Entry 6JLZ (X-ray diffraction, 3.35 A resolution); this record covers chains A and M of the 12 polymer chains in the assembly.

== Chain A ==
Molecule: Translation initiation factor eIF-2B subunit alpha
From: Schizosaccharomyces pombe (strain 972 / ATCC 24843)
UniProtKB: Q9USP0 (EI2BA_SCHPO); numbering as in UniProt (aligned over 1-341)
Amino-acid sequence (341 residues; each row starts with the number of its first residue):
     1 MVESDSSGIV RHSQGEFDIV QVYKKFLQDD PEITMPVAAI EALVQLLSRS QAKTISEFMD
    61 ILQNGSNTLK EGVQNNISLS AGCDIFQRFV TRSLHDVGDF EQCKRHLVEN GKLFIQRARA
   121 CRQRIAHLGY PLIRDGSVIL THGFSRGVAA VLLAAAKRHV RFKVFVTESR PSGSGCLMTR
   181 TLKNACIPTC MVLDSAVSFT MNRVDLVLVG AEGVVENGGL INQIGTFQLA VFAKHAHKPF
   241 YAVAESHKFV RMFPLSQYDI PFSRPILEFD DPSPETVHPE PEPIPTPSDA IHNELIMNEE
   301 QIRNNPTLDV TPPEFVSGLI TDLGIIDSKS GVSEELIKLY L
Unresolved in the structure: 1-13, 279-289

== Chain M ==
Molecule: Eukaryotic translation initiation factor 2 subunit alpha
From: Saccharomyces cerevisiae (strain ATCC 204508 / S288c)
UniProtKB: P20459 (IF2A_YEAST); residues 0-303 here correspond to UniProt positions 1-304 (UniProt number = residue number + 1)
Amino-acid sequence (304 residues; each row starts with the number of its first residue; numbering starts at 0):
     0 MSTSHCRFYE NKYPEIDDIV MVNVQQIAEM GAYVKLLEYD NIEGMILLSE LSRRRIRSIQ
    60 KLIRVGKNDV AVVLRVDKEK GYIDLSKRRV SSEDIIKCEE KYQKSKTVHS ILRYCAEKFQ
   120 IPLEELYKTI AWPLSRKFGH AYEAFKLSII DETVWEGIEP PSKDVLDELK NYISKRLTPQ
   180 AVKIRADVEV SCFSYEGIDA IKDALKSAED MSTEQMQVKV KLVAAPLYVL TTQALDKQKG
   240 IEQLESAIEK ITEVITKYGG VCNITMPPKA VTATEDAELQ ALLESKELDN RSDSEDDEDE
   300 SDDE
Unresolved in the structure: 0-1, 117-121, 176-303
Modified positions: S51 (phosphoserine; SEP)
Reported in the primary citation:
  - post-translational modification sites: S51
  - mutagenesis - R63A/K86A: decreased binding to Translation initiation factor eIF-2B subunit alpha (chain A)

== How chain A and chain M interact ==
Pairs across the interface (37):
  T54(A) - D76(M)
  T54(A) - Y81(M)
  T54(A) - D83(M)
  I55(A) - D83(M)  hydrogen bond (backbone-side chain)
  S56(A) - M44(M)
  S56(A) - Y81(M)
  S56(A) - I82(M)
  S56(A) - D83(M)  hydrogen bond
  E57(A) - K79(M)  salt bridge
  E57(A) - Y81(M)
  M59(A) - M29(M)
  M59(A) - M44(M)  hydrophobic
  M59(A) - L46(M)  hydrophobic
  D60(A) - Y81(M)
  L62(A) - M29(M)  hydrophobic
  Q63(A) - Y32(M)
  Q87(A) - M29(M)  hydrogen bond
  R88(A) - E28(M)  salt bridge
  T91(A) - M29(M)
  T91(A) - L46(M)
  T91(A) - L47(M)
  R92(A) - S48(M)
  L94(A) - L46(M)  hydrophobic
  L94(A) - S48(M)  hydrogen bond (backbone-side chain)
  H95(A) - S48(M)  hydrogen bond
  H95(A) - E49(M)  salt bridge
  H95(A) - R87(M)
  D96(A) - R74(M)  salt bridge
  D96(A) - R88(M)  hydrogen bond (backbone-side chain)
  G98(A) - R74(M)  hydrogen bond (backbone-side chain)
  D99(A) - R74(M)  hydrogen bond (backbone-side chain)
  F100(A) - R74(M)
  R251(A) - S57(M)
  E334(A) - R56(M)  salt bridge
  I337(A) - R56(M)
  I337(A) - S57(M)
  L341(A) - R53(M)
Also at the interface, not in a pair above, chain A (25 interface residues in all): K53, D84, Y340
Also at the interface, not in a pair above, chain M (21 interface residues in all): L73, V75
The authors on this interface:
  - residue pairs: E57(A)-K79(M)

== In short ==
The interface between chain A and chain M involves 25 residues on one side and 21 on the other; the contacts
include 8 hydrogen bonds and 5 salt bridges. Polar contacts include E57(A)-K79(M), R88(A)-E28(M) and
H95(A)-E49(M). The paper describes a contact between E57(A) and K79(M). The paper reports that R63A/K86A of
chain M reduce binding to Translation initiation factor eIF-2B subunit alpha (chain A); a modification site at
S51(M).
Here chain A is Translation initiation factor eIF-2B subunit alpha (Schizosaccharomyces pombe (strain 972 /
ATCC 24843)) and chain M is Eukaryotic translation initiation factor 2 subunit alpha (Saccharomyces cerevisiae
(strain ATCC 204508 / S288c)). Entry 6JLZ (P-eIF2a - eIF2B complex) was determined by X-ray diffraction (same
publication as 6K71, 6K72 and 6JLY).
